8YGP - chains A and E of the 8 polymer chains in the assembly; structure by electron microscopy, 4.40 A resolution (low resolution: residue-level contacts below are approximate; hydrogen-bond / salt-bridge calls are withheld).

Chain A (and E):
Molecule: SIR2-like domain-containing protein
Source organism: Bacillus subtilis A29
Notes: chain E of this document is another copy of the same molecule, construct and numbering; everything in this record applies to it too
Reference sequence: D4G637 (D4G637_BACNB); residue numbers follow UniProt; this construct covers 1-1005
Amino-acid sequence (1005 residues; each row starts with the number of its first residue):
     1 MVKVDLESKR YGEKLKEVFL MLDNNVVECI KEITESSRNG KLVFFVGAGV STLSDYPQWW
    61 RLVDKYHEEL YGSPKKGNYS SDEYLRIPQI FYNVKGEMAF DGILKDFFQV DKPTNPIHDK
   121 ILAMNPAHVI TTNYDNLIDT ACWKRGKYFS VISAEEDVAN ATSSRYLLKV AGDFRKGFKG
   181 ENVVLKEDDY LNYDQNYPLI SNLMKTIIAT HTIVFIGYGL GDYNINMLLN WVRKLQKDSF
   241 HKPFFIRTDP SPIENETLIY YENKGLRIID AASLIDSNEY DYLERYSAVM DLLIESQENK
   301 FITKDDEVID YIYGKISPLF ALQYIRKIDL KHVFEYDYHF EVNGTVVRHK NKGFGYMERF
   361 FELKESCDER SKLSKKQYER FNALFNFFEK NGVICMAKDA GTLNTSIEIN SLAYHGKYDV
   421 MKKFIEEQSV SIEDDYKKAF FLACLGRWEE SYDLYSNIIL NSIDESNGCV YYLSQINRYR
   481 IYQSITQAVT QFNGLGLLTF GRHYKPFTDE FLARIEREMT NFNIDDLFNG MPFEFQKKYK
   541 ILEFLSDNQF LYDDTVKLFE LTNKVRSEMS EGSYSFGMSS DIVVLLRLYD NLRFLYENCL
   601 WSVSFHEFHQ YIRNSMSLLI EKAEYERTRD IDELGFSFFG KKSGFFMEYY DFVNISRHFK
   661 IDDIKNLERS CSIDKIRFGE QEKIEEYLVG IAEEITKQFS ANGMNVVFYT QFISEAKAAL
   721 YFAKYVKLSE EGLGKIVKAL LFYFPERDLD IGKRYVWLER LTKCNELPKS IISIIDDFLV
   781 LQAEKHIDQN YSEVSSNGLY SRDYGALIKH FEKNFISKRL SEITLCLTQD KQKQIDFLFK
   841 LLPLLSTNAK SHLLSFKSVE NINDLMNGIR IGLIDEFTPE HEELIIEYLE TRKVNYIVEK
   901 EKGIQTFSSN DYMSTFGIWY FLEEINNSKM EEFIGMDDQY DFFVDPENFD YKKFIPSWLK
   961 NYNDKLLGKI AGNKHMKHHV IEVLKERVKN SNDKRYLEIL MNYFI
Unresolved in the structure: 1-22
Sequence notes: engineered mutation Ala171 (His in D4G637)
Reported in the primary citation:
  - catalytic residues: Ser51, Asn133, Asp135 (by similarity / conservation)
  - mutagenesis - N133A/H171A, H171A: abolished catalytic activity on SPR TTP
  - mutagenesis - H171A: increased growth in response to TTP

Chain A / chain E interface:
Contacting residue pairs - 12 pairs, chain A then chain E:
  Tyr71(A) - Glu254(E)
  Tyr71(A) - Glu256(E)
  Tyr71(A) - Thr257(E)
  Arg86(A) - Tyr260(E)
  Ile90(A) - Tyr260(E)
  Leu191(A) - Asn230(E)
  Asn230(A) - Leu191(E)
  Glu256(A) - Tyr71(E)
  Thr257(A) - Arg86(E)
  Tyr260(A) - Arg86(E)
  Tyr260(A) - Gln89(E)
  Tyr260(A) - Ile90(E)
Interface residues without a listed pair, chain A (11 interface residues in all): Ile259, Tyr261, Lys264
Interface residues without a listed pair, chain E (13 interface residues in all): Leu70, Val94, Glu187

Summary:
The interface between chain A and chain E involves 11 residues on one side and 13 on the other. From the
paper: catalytic residues Ser51(A), Asn133(A) and Asp135(A); N133A/H171A and H171A of chain A abolish
catalytic activity on SPR TTP.
Both chains are SIR2-like domain-containing protein (Bacillus subtilis A29). Entry 8YGP (The tetramer
Structure of DSR2-SPR with NAD) was determined by electron microscopy (same publication as 8YGC, 8YGF, 8YGK,
8YGN and 8YGO).
